Entry 6NIU (X-ray diffraction, 4.30 A resolution (low resolution: residue-level contacts below are approximate; hydrogen-bond / salt-bridge calls are withheld)); this record covers chains L and Z of the 6 polymer chains in the assembly.

== Chain L ==
Molecule: Human MZ4 Fab light chain
Organism: Homo sapiens
Notes: antibody fragment or engineered binder
Amino-acid sequence (111 residues; row label = number of the first residue in the row; note: 1 number in that range is skipped by the numbering (no residue carries it; nothing is unmodelled there); a row labelled like 27A-27B holds insertion residues (27A, then the next letters in order)):
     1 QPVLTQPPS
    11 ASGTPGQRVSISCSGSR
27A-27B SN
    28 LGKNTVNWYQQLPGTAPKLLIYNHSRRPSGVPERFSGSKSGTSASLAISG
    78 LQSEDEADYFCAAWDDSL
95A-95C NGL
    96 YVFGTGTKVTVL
Disulfides: Cys-23/Cys-88

== Chain Z ==
Molecule: Envelope protein E
Organism: Zika virus (isolate ZIKV/Human/French Polynesia/10087PF/2013)
UniProtKB: A0A024B7W1 (POLG_ZIKVF); residues 1-405 here correspond to UniProt positions 291-695 (UniProt number = residue number + 290)
Amino-acid sequence (447 residues; row label = number of the first residue in the row):
     1 IRCIGVSNRDFVEGMSGGTWVDVVLEHGGCVTVMAQDKPTVDIELVTTTV
    51 SNMAEVRSYCYEASISDMASDSRCPTQGEAYLDKQSDTQYVCKRTLVDRG
   101 WGNGCGLFGKGSLVTCAKFACSKKMTGKSIQPENLEYRIMLSVHGSQHSG
   151 MIVNDTGHETDENRAKVEITPNSPRAEATLGGFGSLGLDCEPRTGLDFSD
   201 LYYLTMNNKHWLVHKEWFHDIPLPWHAGADTGTPHWNNKEALVEFKDAHA
   251 KRQTVVVLGSQEGAVHTALAGALEAEMDGAKGRLSSGHLKCRLKMDKLRL
   301 KGVSYSLCTAAFTFTKIPAETLHGTVTVEVQYAGTDGPCKVPAQMAVDMQ
   351 TLTPVGRLITANPVITESTENSKMMLELDPPFGDSYIVIGVGEKKITHHW
   401 HRSGSGPLEVLFQGPGSAWSHPQFEKGGGSGGGSGGGSAWSHPQFEK
Disordered / not traced: 230-233, 404-447
Disulfides: Cys-3/Cys-30, Cys-60/Cys-121, Cys-74/Cys-105, Cys-92/Cys-116, Cys-190/Cys-291, Cys-308/Cys-339
Differences from the reference sequence: expression tag (406-447)
UniProt features mapped onto this chain:
  - region: Asp-98 to Gly-111 (Fusion peptide)
  - glycosylation: Asn-154 (N-linked (GlcNAc...) asparagine)
  - cross-link (Glycyl lysine isopeptide (Lys-Gly)): Lys-38 (interchain with G-Cter in ubiquitin), Lys-281 (interchain with G-Cter in ubiquitin)

== Chain L / chain Z interface ==
Pairs across the interface (19):
  Gly-29(L) / Glu-367(Z)
  Gly-29(L) / Ser-368(Z)
  Lys-30(L) / Glu-367(Z)
  Asn-31(L) / Pro-338(Z)
  Asn-50(L) / Ser-304(Z)
  Asn-50(L) / Tyr-305(Z)
  Asn-50(L) / Ser-306(Z)
  His-51(L) / Ser-306(Z)
  His-51(L) / Asp-336(Z)
  His-51(L) / Gly-337(Z)
  His-51(L) / Pro-338(Z)
  Arg-53(L) / Ser-304(Z)
  Lys-66(L) / Thr-335(Z)
  Lys-66(L) / Gly-337(Z)
  Lys-66(L) / Pro-338(Z)
  Lys-66(L) / Ser-368(Z)
  Ser-67(L) / Thr-335(Z)
  Ser-67(L) / Ser-368(Z)
  Gly-68(L) / Ser-368(Z)
Other interface residues (no listed pair), chain L (11 interface residues in all): Leu-28, Tyr-49
Other interface residues (no listed pair), chain Z (10 interface residues in all): Thr-366
The authors on this interface:
  - epitope / paratope residues, chain L: Asn-50(L)
  - epitope / paratope residues, chain Z: Ser-368(Z)

== In short ==
Chain L and chain Z form an interface of 11 and 10 residues respectively. From the paper: epitope/paratope
residues Asn-50(L) and Ser-368(Z).
Here chain L is Human MZ4 Fab light chain (Homo sapiens) and chain Z is Envelope protein E (Zika virus
(isolate ZIKV/Human/French Polynesia/10087PF/2013)). Entry 6NIU (Crystal structure of a human anti-ZIKV-DENV
neutralizing antibody MZ4 in complex with ZIKV E glycoprotein) was determined by X-ray diffraction (same
publication as 6MTX, 6MTY, 6NIP and 6NIS).
